PDB entry 9F00 | X-ray diffraction, 2.91 A resolution | chains A and C

[Chain A]
Protein: synthetic D-SH2 domain
Amino-acid sequence (99 residues; each row starts with the number of its first residue):
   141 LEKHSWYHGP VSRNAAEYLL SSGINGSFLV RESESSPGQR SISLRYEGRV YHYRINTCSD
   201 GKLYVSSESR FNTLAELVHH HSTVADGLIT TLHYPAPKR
Disulfide bonds: C198 forms a disulfide with the same residue of a neighbouring copy of this chain
Modified / non-standard residues: L141, L159, L160, L169, L184, L203, L214, L217, L228, L232 (D-leucine; DLE); E142, E157, E172, E174, E187, E208, E216 (D-glutamic acid; DGL); K143, K202, K238 (D-lysine; DLY); H144, H148, H192, H219, H220, H221, H233 (D-histidine; DHI); S145, S152, S161, S162, S167, S173, S175, S176, S181, S183, S199, S206, S207, S209, S222 (D-serine; DSN); W146 (D-tryptophan; DTR); Y147, Y158, Y186, Y191, Y193, Y204, Y234 (D-tyrosine; DTY); P150, P177, P235, P237 (D-proline; DPR); V151, V170, V190, V205, V218, V224 (D-valine; DVA); R153, R171, R180, R185, R189, R194, R210, R239 (D-arginine; DAR); N154, N165, N196, N212 (D-asparagine; DSG); A155, A156, A215, A225, A236 (D-alanine; DAL); I164, I182, I195, I229 (D-isoleucine; DIL); F168, F211 (D-phenylalanine; DPN); Q179 (D-glutamine; DGN); T197, T213, T223, T230, T231 (D-threonine; DTH); C198 (D-cysteine; DCY); D200, D226 (D-aspartic acid; DAS)
What the authors report for this chain:
  - specificity-determining residues: R189 (by similarity / conservation)

[Chain C]
Protein: monobody DAM27
Notes: antibody fragment or engineered binder
Amino-acid sequence (98 residues; row label = number of the first residue in the row):
     1 GSMAASSVPT KLEVVAATPT SLLISWDAPA VTVDHYVITY GETGGGGGSQ EFEVPGSKST
    61 ATISGLKPGV DYTITVYAYE FYSGEYSHFS PISINYRT
Unresolved in the structure: 1-5

[Chain A / chain C interface]
Contacting residue pairs (20):
  P150(A) - Y82(C)
  V151(A) - Y82(C)  hydrogen bond (backbone-side chain)
  S152(A) - E80(C)
  S152(A) - Y82(C)
  N154(A) - E80(C)
  N154(A) - S87(C)
  N154(A) - H88(C)
  N154(A) - F89(C)
  Y158(A) - V8(C)
  Y158(A) - T10(C)
  Y158(A) - A30(C)
  Y158(A) - V31(C)
  E172(A) - Y82(C)
  S173(A) - Y82(C)  hydrogen bond (backbone-side chain)
  S173(A) - S83(C)
  E174(A) - F81(C)
  E174(A) - Y82(C)  hydrogen bond (backbone-side chain)
  E174(A) - S83(C)
  S175(A) - S83(C)
  R239(A) - A30(C)
Interface residues without a listed pair, chain A (14 interface residues in all): G149, A155, L159, S161
Interface residues without a listed pair, chain C (14 interface residues in all): S6, S7, G84
Interface features reported in the paper:
  - interface residues, chain C: G84(C)

[Overview]
The chain A/chain C interface involves 14 residues from each chain, with 3 hydrogen bonds. Polar pairs include
V151(A)-Y82(C), S173(A)-Y82(C) and E174(A)-Y82(C). From the paper: the interface residue G84(C); the
specificity determinant R189(A).
Chain A is synthetic D-SH2 domain and chain C is monobody DAM27; the structure, Complex between D-SH2 domain
of ABL with monobody DAM27, was determined by X-ray diffraction together with 9F01 from the same study.
